PDB entry 1IFX | X-ray diffraction, 2.25 A resolution | chains A and B

== Chain A ==
Name: NH(3)-dependent nad(+) synthetase
Source organism: Bacillus subtilis
Notes: EC 6.3.5.1
UniProtKB: P08164 (NADE_BACSU); residues 1-271 here = UniProt positions 1-271
Chain sequence (271 residues; row label = number of the first residue in the row):
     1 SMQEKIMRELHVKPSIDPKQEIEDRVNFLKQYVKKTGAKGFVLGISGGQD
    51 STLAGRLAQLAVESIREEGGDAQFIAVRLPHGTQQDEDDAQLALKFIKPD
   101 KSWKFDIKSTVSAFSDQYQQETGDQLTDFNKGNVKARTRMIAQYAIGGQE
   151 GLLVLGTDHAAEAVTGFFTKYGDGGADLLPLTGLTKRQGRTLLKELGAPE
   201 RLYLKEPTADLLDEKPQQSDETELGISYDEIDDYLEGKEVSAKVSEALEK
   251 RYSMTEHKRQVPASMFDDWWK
Unresolved in the structure: 83-87, 205-225
UniProt features mapped onto this chain:
  - binding site (ATP): Gln85
Ligand contacts:
  - nicotinic acid adenine dinucleotide (DND), molecule 1: Tyr32, Thr36, Tyr144, Gly148, Leu152, Leu153, Val154, Asp177
  - nicotinic acid adenine dinucleotide (DND), molecule 2: Phe129, Asn133, Arg137, Phe167, Phe168, Thr169, Lys170, Asp173, Arg251, His257, Lys258

== Chain B ==
Name: NH(3)-dependent nad(+) synthetase
Source organism: Bacillus subtilis
Notes: EC 6.3.5.1
UniProtKB: P08164 (NADE_BACSU); residues 1001-1271 here correspond to UniProt positions 1-271 (UniProt number = residue number - 1000)
Chain sequence (271 residues; row label = number of the first residue in the row):
  1001 SMQEKIMRELHVKPSIDPKQEIEDRVNFLKQYVKKTGAKGFVLGISGGQD
  1051 STLAGRLAQLAVESIREEGGDAQFIAVRLPHGTQQDEDDAQLALKFIKPD
  1101 KSWKFDIKSTVSAFSDQYQQETGDQLTDFNKGNVKARTRMIAQYAIGGQE
  1151 GLLVLGTDHAAEAVTGFFTKYGDGGADLLPLTGLTKRQGRTLLKELGAPE
  1201 RLYLKEPTADLLDEKPQQSDETELGISYDEIDDYLEGKEVSAKVSEALEK
  1251 RYSMTEHKRQVPASMFDDWWK
Unresolved in the structure: 1083-1087, 1205-1225
UniProt features mapped onto this chain:
  - binding site (ATP): Gln1085
Ligand contacts:
  - nicotinic acid adenine dinucleotide (DND), molecule 1: Tyr1032, Thr1036, Tyr1144, Gly1148, Leu1152, Leu1153, Val1154, Asp1177
  - nicotinic acid adenine dinucleotide (DND), molecule 2: Phe1129, Asn1133, Arg1137, Glu1162, Phe1167, Phe1168, Thr1169, Lys1170, Asp1173, His1257, Lys1258

== Interface between chain A and chain B ==
Residue-residue contacts - 113 pairs, chain A then chain B:
  His11(A) with Phe1266(B)
  Asp24(A) with Met1265(B)
  Arg25(A) with Met1265(B)
  Phe28(A) with Ala1263(B); Ser1264(B); Met1265(B); Trp1270(B), hydrophobic
  Gln31(A) with Trp1270(B)
  Tyr32(A) with Ala1263(B), hydrophobic; Trp1270(B), hydrophobic
  Lys35(A) with Trp1270(B); Lys1271(B)
  Trp103(A) with Tyr1118(B); Thr1122(B)
  Lys104(A) with Glu1121(B), salt bridge
  Phe105(A) with Phe1114(B), hydrophobic; Gln1117(B); Tyr1118(B); Glu1121(B)
  Asp106(A) with Gln1117(B); Glu1121(B), hydrogen bond (backbone-side chain)
  Ser109(A) with Ala1113(B); Gln1117(B), hydrogen bond
  Thr110(A) with Thr1110(B); Ala1113(B); Phe1114(B)
  Ala113(A) with Ser1109(B); Thr1110(B); Ala1113(B), hydrophobic
  Phe114(A) with Phe1105(B), hydrophobic; Thr1110(B); Ile1141(B), hydrophobic; Ala1142(B), hydrophobic; Ala1145(B), hydrophobic
  Gln117(A) with Phe1105(B); Asp1106(B); Ser1109(B)
  Tyr118(A) with Phe1105(B), hydrophobic; Ala1145(B); Ile1146(B); Gln1149(B)
  Glu121(A) with Lys1104(B), salt bridge; Phe1105(B); Asp1106(B), hydrogen bond (side chain-backbone)
  Thr122(A) with Trp1103(B)
  Asp124(A) with Gln1149(B)
  Gln125(A) with Gln1149(B)
  Leu126(A) with Gln1149(B)
  Thr127(A) with Gln1149(B)
  Asn130(A) with Gly1148(B); Gln1149(B)
  Arg137(A) with Met1140(B); Ile1141(B); Tyr1144(B)
  Thr138(A) with Ile1141(B)
  Met140(A) with Arg1137(B); Met1140(B), hydrophobic
  Ile141(A) with Phe1114(B); Arg1137(B); Thr1138(B); Ile1141(B), hydrophobic
  Ala142(A) with Phe1114(B), hydrophobic
  Tyr144(A) with Arg1137(B); Tyr1171(B)
  Ala145(A) with Phe1114(B), hydrophobic
  Ile146(A) with Tyr1118(B)
  Gly148(A) with Asn1130(B)
  Gln149(A) with Tyr1118(B); Gln1125(B); Leu1126(B); Thr1127(B), hydrogen bond; Asn1130(B)
  Lys170(A) with Asp1177(B), salt bridge
  Tyr171(A) with Met1140(B); Tyr1144(B); Tyr1171(B), hydrophobic; Gly1175(B); Ala1176(B), hydrogen bond (side chain-backbone)
  Gly175(A) with Tyr1171(B)
  Ala176(A) with Tyr1171(B), hydrogen bond (backbone-side chain); Pro1262(B)
  Asp177(A) with Lys1170(B), salt bridge; Pro1262(B); Ala1263(B), hydrogen bond (backbone-backbone)
  Leu178(A) with Ala1263(B)
  Leu179(A) with Pro1262(B), hydrophobic; Ala1263(B), hydrogen bond (backbone-backbone)
  Thr182(A) with Ser1264(B); Phe1266(B)
  Arg259(A) with Val1261(B)
  Gln260(A) with Val1261(B)
  Val261(A) with Arg1259(B); Gln1260(B); Val1261(B)
  Pro262(A) with Ala1176(B); Asp1177(B); Leu1179(B), hydrophobic
  Ala263(A) with Phe1028(B); Tyr1032(B), hydrophobic; Asp1177(B), hydrogen bond (backbone-backbone); Leu1178(B); Leu1179(B), hydrogen bond (backbone-backbone)
  Ser264(A) with Phe1028(B); Thr1182(B)
  Met265(A) with Arg1025(B); Phe1028(B)
  Phe266(A) with His1011(B); Thr1182(B)
  Trp269(A) with Tyr1032(B)
  Trp270(A) with Phe1028(B), hydrophobic; Gln1031(B); Tyr1032(B), hydrophobic
  Lys271(A) with Gln1031(B)
Also at the interface, not in a pair above, chain A (58 interface residues in all): Lys13, Val134, Glu150, Gly174, His257
Also at the interface, not in a pair above, chain B (58 interface residues in all): Asp1024, Lys1035, Asp1124, Val1134, Gly1174, Pro1180, Gly1183, His1257, Trp1269

== Summary ==
Chain A and chain B each contribute 58 residues to their interface, with 10 hydrogen bonds and 4 salt bridges.
Among the polar pairs are Lys104(A)-Glu1121(B), Glu121(A)-Lys1104(B) and Lys170(A)-Asp1177(B). Nicotinic acid
adenine dinucleotide is bound between chain A and chain B.
Both chains are NH(3)-dependent nad(+) synthetase (Bacillus subtilis). Entry 1IFX (Crystal structure of
NH3-dependent nad+ synthetase from bacillus subtilis complexed with two molecules deamido-NAD) was determined
by X-ray diffraction, deposited together with 1EE1, 1FYD and 1IH8.
